PDB entry 3ZKE | X-ray diffraction, 2.20 A resolution | chains A and C of the 4 polymer chains in the assembly

# Chain A (and C)
Name: Dynein light chain 1, cytoplasmic
From: Homo sapiens
Notes: chain C of this document is another copy of the same molecule, construct and numbering; everything in this record applies to it too
UniProt: P63167 (DYL1_HUMAN); residues 1-89 here = UniProt positions 1-89
Chain sequence (89 residues; row label = number of the first residue in the row):
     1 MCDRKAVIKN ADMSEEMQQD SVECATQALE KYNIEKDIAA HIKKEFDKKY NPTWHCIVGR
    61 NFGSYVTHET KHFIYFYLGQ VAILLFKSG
Not modelled in the structure: 1-4

# Chain A / chain C interface
Residue-residue contacts (58):
  E35(A) with N61(C), hydrogen bond; F62(C); G63(C), hydrogen bond (side chain-backbone)
  K36(A) with G63(C); S64(C)
  A39(A) with S64(C); Y65(C)
  A40(A) with Y65(C), hydrophobic
  K43(A) with Y65(C); T67(C), hydrogen bond
  K44(A) with Y65(C)
  T53(A) with T67(C)
  H55(A) with Y65(C); V66(C); T67(C), hydrogen bond (side chain-backbone); F86(C); S88(C), hydrogen bond
  C56(A) with S64(C); Y65(C), hydrogen bond (backbone-backbone)
  I57(A) with I57(C), hydrophobic; F62(C), hydrophobic; G63(C)
  V58(A) with F62(C); G63(C), hydrogen bond (backbone-backbone)
  G59(A) with N61(C); F62(C)
  R60(A) with N61(C), hydrogen bond (backbone-side chain)
  N61(A) with E35(C); G59(C); R60(C), hydrogen bond (side chain-backbone); N61(C), hydrogen bond (backbone-backbone)
  F62(A) with E35(C), hydrogen bond (backbone-side chain); I57(C), hydrophobic; V58(C); G59(C); F62(C), hydrophobic
  G63(A) with E35(C), hydrogen bond (backbone-side chain); K36(C); I57(C); V58(C), hydrogen bond (backbone-backbone)
  S64(A) with K36(C); A39(C); C56(C); I57(C)
  Y65(A) with A39(C); A40(C); K43(C); K44(C); H55(C); C56(C), hydrogen bond (backbone-backbone)
  V66(A) with H55(C)
  T67(A) with K43(C), hydrogen bond; T53(C); H55(C), hydrogen bond (backbone-side chain)
  F86(A) with H55(C)
  S88(A) with H55(C), hydrogen bond; S88(C), hydrogen bond (side chain-backbone)
  G89(A) with G89(C)
Also at the interface, not in a pair above, chain A (24 interface residues in all): W54
Also at the interface, not in a pair above, chain C (24 interface residues in all): W54

# Overview
Chain A and chain C each contribute 24 residues to their interface, with 18 hydrogen bonds. Polar contacts
include E35(A)-N61(C), E35(A)-G63(C) and K43(A)-T67(C).
Chain A and chain C are both Dynein light chain 1, cytoplasmic (Homo sapiens); the structure, Structure of LC8
in complex with Nek9 peptide, was determined by X-ray diffraction, deposited together with 3ZKF.
